Entry 3VIR (X-ray diffraction, 2.70 A resolution); this record covers chains A and B of the 4 polymer chains in the assembly.

Chain A (and B):
Molecule: Mating-type switching protein swi5
Source organism: Schizosaccharomyces pombe
Notes: chain B of this document is another copy of the same molecule, construct and numbering; everything in this record applies to it too
UniProtKB: Q9UUB7 (SWI5_SCHPO); numbering as in UniProt (aligned over 1-85)
Chain sequence (85 residues; each row starts with the number of its first residue):
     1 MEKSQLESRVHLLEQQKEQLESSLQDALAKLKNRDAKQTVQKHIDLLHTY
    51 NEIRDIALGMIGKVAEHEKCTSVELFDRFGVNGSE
Not modelled in the structure: 1-10, 80-85 (chain B: 1, 68-85)

How chain A and chain B interact:
Residue-residue contacts (29; chain A residue first):
  Q16(A) - K63(B)  hydrogen bond (backbone-side chain)
  Q16(A) - H67(B)  hydrogen bond
  L20(A) - I56(B)  hydrophobic
  L20(A) - M60(B)  hydrophobic
  S23(A) - I56(B)
  L24(A) - I56(B)  hydrophobic
  A27(A) - E52(B)
  K30(A) - E52(B)  salt bridge
  L31(A) - T49(B)
  R34(A) - D45(B)
  R34(A) - H48(B)
  R34(A) - T49(B)  hydrogen bond
  R34(A) - E52(B)  salt bridge
  Q38(A) - K42(B)
  Q38(A) - D45(B)  hydrogen bond
  D45(A) - R34(B)
  D45(A) - Q38(B)  hydrogen bond
  H48(A) - R34(B)
  T49(A) - R34(B)
  E52(A) - K30(B)
  E52(A) - R34(B)  salt bridge
  I56(A) - L20(B)  hydrophobic
  M60(A) - L20(B)  hydrophobic
  K63(A) - Q16(B)
  K63(A) - Q19(B)
  H67(A) - R9(B)
  C70(A) - R9(B)
  T71(A) - R9(B)  hydrogen bond
  E74(A) - R9(B)  salt bridge
Also at the interface, not in a pair above, chain A (22 interface residues in all): Q41, K42
Also at the interface, not in a pair above, chain B (21 interface residues in all): S23, L24, A27, L31, Q41

In short:
The interface between chain A and chain B involves 22 residues on one side and 21 on the other, with 6
hydrogen bonds and 4 salt bridges. Among the polar pairs are K30(A)-E52(B), R34(A)-E52(B) and E74(A)-R9(B).
Both chains are Mating-type switching protein swi5 (Schizosaccharomyces pombe). Entry 3VIR (Crystal strcture
of Swi5 from fission yeast) was determined by X-ray diffraction, deposited together with 3VIQ.
